1EJU - chains C and B of the 3 polymer chains in the assembly; structure by X-ray diffraction, 2.00 A resolution.

# Chain C
Name: Urease alpha subunit
Source organism: Klebsiella aerogenes
Notes: EC 3.5.1.5
UniProt: P18314 (URE1_KLEAE); residues 1001-1567 here correspond to UniProt positions 1-567 (UniProt number = residue number - 1000)
Chain sequence (567 residues; numbered 1001 to 1567; the number before each row is that of its first residue):
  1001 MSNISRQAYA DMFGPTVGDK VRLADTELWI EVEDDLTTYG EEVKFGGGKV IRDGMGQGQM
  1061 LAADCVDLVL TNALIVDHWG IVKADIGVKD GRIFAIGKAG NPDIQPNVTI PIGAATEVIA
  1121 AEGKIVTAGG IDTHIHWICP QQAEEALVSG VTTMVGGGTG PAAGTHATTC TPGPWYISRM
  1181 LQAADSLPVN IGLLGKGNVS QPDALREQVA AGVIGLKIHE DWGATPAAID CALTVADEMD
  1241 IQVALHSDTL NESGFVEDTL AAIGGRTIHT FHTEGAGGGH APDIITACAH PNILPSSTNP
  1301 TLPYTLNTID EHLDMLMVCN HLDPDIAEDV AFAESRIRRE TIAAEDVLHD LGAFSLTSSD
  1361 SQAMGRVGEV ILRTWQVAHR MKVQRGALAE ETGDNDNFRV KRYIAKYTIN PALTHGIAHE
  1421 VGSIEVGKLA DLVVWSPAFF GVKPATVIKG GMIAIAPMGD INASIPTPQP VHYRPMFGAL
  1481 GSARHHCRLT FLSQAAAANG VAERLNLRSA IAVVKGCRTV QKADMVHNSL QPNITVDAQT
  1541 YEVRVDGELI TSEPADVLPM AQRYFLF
Unresolved in the structure: 1001, 1318-1330
Differences from the reference sequence: modified residue (1217); engineered mutation N1320 (His320 in P18314)
Modified positions: K1217 (lysine nz-carboxylic acid; KCX)
UniProt features mapped onto this chain:
  - binding site (Ni(2+)): H1134, H1136, K1217, H1246, H1272, D1360
  - binding site (substrate): H1219
  - modified residue: K1217 (N6-carboxylysine)
Metal / ion sites: Ni2+ site 1: H1134, H1136, K1217, D1360; Ni2+ site 2: K1217, H1246, H1272

# Chain B
Name: Urease beta subunit
Source organism: Klebsiella aerogenes
Notes: EC 3.5.1.5
UniProt: P18315 (URE2_KLEAE); residues 2001-2101 here correspond to UniProt positions 1-101 (UniProt number = residue number - 2000)
Chain sequence (101 residues; each row starts with the number of its first residue):
  2001 MIPGEYHVKP GQIALNTGRA TCRVVVENHG DRPIQVGSHY HFAEVNPALK FDRQQAAGYR
  2061 LNIPAGTAVR FEPGQKREVE LVAFAGHRAV FGFRGEVMGP L

# Chain C / chain B interface
Pairs across the interface - 84 pairs, chain C then chain B:
  S1002(C) - A2014(B)
  S1002(C) - L2015(B)  hydrogen bond (backbone-backbone)
  S1002(C) - N2062(B)
  N1003(C) - I2013(B)
  N1003(C) - A2014(B)
  I1004(C) - Q2012(B)
  I1004(C) - I2013(B)  hydrogen bond (backbone-backbone)
  I1004(C) - L2015(B)  hydrophobic
  I1004(C) - P2064(B)  hydrophobic
  S1005(C) - G2011(B)
  R1006(C) - V2008(B)
  R1006(C) - K2009(B)  hydrogen bond (side chain-backbone)
  R1006(C) - P2010(B)
  R1006(C) - G2011(B)  hydrogen bond (backbone-backbone)
  R1006(C) - Q2012(B)
  R1006(C) - I2013(B)
  Q1007(C) - V2008(B)
  A1010(C) - Y2006(B)
  A1010(C) - V2008(B)  hydrophobic
  F1013(C) - A2065(B)
  P1015(C) - Y2006(B)
  V1017(C) - K2009(B)
  G1018(C) - K2009(B)
  D1019(C) - H2007(B)
  D1019(C) - V2008(B)
  D1019(C) - K2009(B)  hydrogen bond (side chain-backbone)
  K1020(C) - Y2006(B)
  K1020(C) - H2007(B)  hydrogen bond (backbone-backbone)
  V1021(C) - G2004(B)
  V1021(C) - E2005(B)
  V1021(C) - Y2006(B)  hydrophobic
  R1022(C) - M2001(B)
  R1022(C) - I2002(B)  hydrogen bond (side chain-backbone)
  R1022(C) - G2004(B)
  R1022(C) - E2005(B)  salt bridge
  A1024(C) - P2003(B)
  A1024(C) - G2004(B)  hydrogen bond (backbone-backbone)
  D1025(C) - M2001(B)
  W1029(C) - E2005(B)
  W1029(C) - H2007(B)
  Y1039(C) - I2013(B)  hydrophobic
  Y1039(C) - A2014(B)
  Y1039(C) - L2015(B)
  Y1039(C) - N2016(B)  hydrogen bond (backbone-backbone)
  G1040(C) - L2015(B)
  G1040(C) - N2016(B)
  G1040(C) - H2039(B)
  G1040(C) - R2060(B)
  G1040(C) - A2065(B)
  E1041(C) - N2016(B)
  E1041(C) - R2019(B)  salt bridge
  E1041(C) - H2039(B)  salt bridge
  E1041(C) - R2060(B)  salt bridge
  E1042(C) - A2065(B)
  G1048(C) - G2037(B)
  K1049(C) - G2066(B)  hydrogen bond (side chain-backbone)
  V1050(C) - H2039(B)
  V1050(C) - A2065(B)  hydrophobic
  V1050(C) - G2066(B)
  D1053(C) - G2092(B)
  G1054(C) - F2091(B)
  G1054(C) - F2093(B)
  M1055(C) - H2039(B)
  M1055(C) - Y2040(B)  hydrophobic
  M1055(C) - F2093(B)  hydrophobic
  Q1059(C) - F2091(B)
  P1102(C) - G2086(B)
  P1102(C) - H2087(B)  hydrogen bond (backbone-backbone)
  D1103(C) - A2085(B)
  D1103(C) - H2087(B)  hydrogen bond (backbone-backbone)
  D1103(C) - R2088(B)  hydrogen bond (backbone-backbone)
  D1103(C) - A2089(B)  hydrogen bond (backbone-backbone)
  D1103(C) - F2091(B)
  I1104(C) - F2084(B)  hydrophobic
  I1104(C) - A2085(B)  hydrogen bond (backbone-backbone)
  I1104(C) - A2089(B)
  Q1105(C) - G2086(B)
  P1106(C) - A2085(B)
  G1123(C) - Y2006(B)
  P1437(C) - G2004(B)
  A1438(C) - P2003(B)
  A1438(C) - G2004(B)
  R1563(C) - M2001(B)
  Y1564(C) - P2003(B)
Also at the interface, not in a pair above, chain C (45 interface residues in all): Y1009, M1012, G1014, T1016, K1044, R1052
Also at the interface, not in a pair above, chain B (37 interface residues in all): S2038, I2063, T2067

# Summary
45 residues of chain C and 37 residues of chain B are in contact; the contacts include 15 hydrogen bonds and 4
salt bridges. Polar contacts include R1022(C)-E2005(B), E1041(C)-R2019(B) and E1041(C)-H2039(B). Curated
annotation (UniProt) lists 6 Ni2+-binding residues and substrate-binding residue H1219(C) on chain C.
Here chain C is Urease alpha subunit and chain B is Urease beta subunit, both from Klebsiella aerogenes. Entry
1EJU (Crystal structure of the H320N variant of klebsiella aerogenes urease) was determined by X-ray
diffraction together with 1EJR, 1EJS, 1EJT and 1EJV from the same study.
